PDB entry 6WNR | electron microscopy, 3.30 A resolution | chains W and B of the 22 polymer chains in the assembly

== Chain W ==
Protein: ATP synthase subunit delta
Organism: Escherichia coli
UniProtKB: A0A073H3T8 (A0A073H3T8_ECOLX); residues 0-176 here correspond to UniProt positions 1-177 (UniProt number = residue number + 1)
Chain sequence (177 residues; each row starts with the number of its first residue; numbering starts at 0):
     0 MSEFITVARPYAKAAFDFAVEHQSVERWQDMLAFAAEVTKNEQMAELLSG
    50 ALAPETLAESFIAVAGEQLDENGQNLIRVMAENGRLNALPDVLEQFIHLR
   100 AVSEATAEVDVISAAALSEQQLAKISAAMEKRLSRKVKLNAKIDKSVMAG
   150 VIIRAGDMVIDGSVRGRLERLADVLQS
Disordered / not traced: 0-1, 175-176
Sequence notes: conflict A64 (Cys65 in A0A073H3T8), A140 (Cys141 in A0A073H3T8)

== Chain B ==
Protein: ATP synthase subunit alpha
Organism: Escherichia coli
Notes: EC 7.1.2.2
UniProtKB: A0A073FQ32 (A0A073FQ32_ECOLX); residue numbers follow UniProt; this construct covers 1-513
Chain sequence (513 residues; numbered 1 to 513; the number before each row is that of its first residue):
     1 MQLNSTEISELIKQRIAQFNVVSEAHNEGTIVSVSDGVIRIHGLADAMQG
    51 EMISLPGNRYAIALNLERDSVGAVVMGPYADLAEGMKVKATGRILEVPVG
   101 RGLLGRVVNTLGAPIDGKGPLDHDGFSAVEAIAPGVIERQSVDQPVQTGY
   151 KAVDSMIPIGRGQRELIIGDRQTGKTALAIDAIINQRDSGIKAIYVAIGQ
   201 KASTISNVVRKLEEHGALANTIVVVATASESAALQYLAPYAGAAMGEYFR
   251 DRGEDALIIYDDLSKQAVAYRQISLLLRRPPGREAFPGDVFYLHSRLLER
   301 AARVNAEYVEAFTKGEVKGKTGSLTALPIIETQAGDVSAFVPTNVISITD
   351 GQIFLETNLFNAGIRPAVNPGISVSRVGGAAQTKIMKKLSGGIRTALAQY
   401 RELAAFSQFASDLDDATRKQLDHGQKVTELLKQKQYAPMSVAQQSLVLFA
   451 AERGYLADVELSKIGSFEAALLAYVDRDHAPLMQEINQTGGYNDEIEGKL
   501 KGILDSFKATQSW
Disordered / not traced: 1
Sequence notes: conflict A47 (Cys in A0A073FQ32), A90 (Cys in A0A073FQ32), A193 (Cys in A0A073FQ32), A243 (Cys in A0A073FQ32)
Bound ions: Mg2+: T176 (together with ATP)
Residues lining bound ligands: ATP (adenosine-5'-triphosphate): Y150, D170, R171, Q172, T173, G174, K175, T176, A177, F360, R365, P366, Q433, K434, Q435

== Interface between chain W and chain B ==
Pairs across the interface - 26 pairs, chain W then chain B:
  I4(W) - H42(B)
  R8(W) - R68(B)
  R153(W) - E28(B)  salt bridge
  D156(W) - H26(B)
  D156(W) - N27(B)
  D156(W) - E28(B)  hydrogen bond (backbone-backbone)
  D156(W) - G43(B)
  D156(W) - L44(B)  hydrogen bond (side chain-backbone)
  D156(W) - A45(B)  hydrogen bond (side chain-backbone)
  M157(W) - H26(B)
  V158(W) - A25(B)
  V158(W) - H26(B)  hydrogen bond (backbone-backbone)
  V158(W) - E28(B)
  I159(W) - A25(B)  hydrophobic
  D160(W) - S23(B)  hydrogen bond (backbone-side chain)
  R166(W) - F19(B)
  R166(W) - V21(B)
  R169(W) - F19(B)
  R169(W) - V21(B)
  R169(W) - V22(B)  hydrogen bond (side chain-backbone)
  R169(W) - S23(B)  hydrogen bond
  L170(W) - I16(B)  hydrophobic
  L170(W) - F19(B)
  V173(W) - R15(B)  hydrogen bond (backbone-side chain)
  V173(W) - F19(B)  hydrophobic
  L174(W) - R15(B)
Also at the interface, not in a pair above, chain W (14 interface residues in all): R131
Also at the interface, not in a pair above, chain B (19 interface residues in all): N20, E24, D69, K87

== Overview ==
14 residues of chain W face 19 of chain B across their interface; the contacts include 8 hydrogen bonds and 1
salt bridge. Polar pairs include R153(W)-E28(B), D156(W)-L44(B) and D156(W)-A45(B). Ligands of chain B: ATP.
Chain W is ATP synthase subunit delta and chain B is ATP synthase subunit alpha, both from Escherichia coli;
the structure, E. coli ATP synthase State 3b, was determined by electron microscopy, deposited together with
6OQR, 6OQS, 6OQT, 6OQU, 6OQV, 6OQW and 3 further entries.
